Entry 1LYI (X-ray diffraction, 2.00 A resolution); this record covers chain A.

Chain A:
Name: T4 lysozyme
Organism: Enterobacteria phage T4
Reference sequence: P00720 (LYCV_BPT4); residue numbers follow UniProt; this construct covers 1-164
Sequence (164 residues; each row starts with the number of its first residue):
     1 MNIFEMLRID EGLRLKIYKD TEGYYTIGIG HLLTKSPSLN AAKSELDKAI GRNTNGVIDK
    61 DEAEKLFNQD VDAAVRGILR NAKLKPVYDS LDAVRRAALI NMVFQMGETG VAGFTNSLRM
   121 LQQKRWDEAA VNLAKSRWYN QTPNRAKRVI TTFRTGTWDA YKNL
Disordered / not traced: 163-164
Sequence notes: conflict T54 (Cys in P00720), D59 (Thr in P00720), A97 (Cys in P00720)
Curated features (UniProtKB/Swiss-Prot):
  - active site (Proton donor/acceptor): E11, D20
  - binding site (substrate): L32, F104, S117, N132
  - mutagenesis: E11 (E11A/F/H/M/N: Complete loss of enzymatic activity; E11N: Loss of 84% of enzymatic activity; E11Q: Complete loss of activity), D20 (D20A/N/S/T: Complete loss of enzymatic activity; D20C: Nearly no effet on specific enzymatic activity; D20E/Q: Loss of 99% of enzymatic activity), T26 (T26E: Complete loss of activity at neutral pH; covalently bound substrate; T26H: Facilitates transglycosylation more effectively than hydrolysis; covalently bound substrate), G30 (G30A: Almost complete loss of enzymatic activity; G30F: Almost complete loss of enzymatic activity. The enzyme is destabilized by 1.5 kcal/mol), S117 (S117F: 10-fold decrease in enzymatic activity; S117I: 500-fold decrease in enzymatic activity; S117V: 50-fold decrease in enzymatic activity), N132 (N132I: 5-fold decrease in enzymatic activity; N132M/F: 2-fold decrease in enzymatic activity)

In short:
UniProt lists active-site residues E11 and D20, 4 substrate-binding residues and 6 mutagenesis sites.
Chain A is T4 lysozyme (Enterobacteria phage T4); the structure, Dissection of helix capping in T4 lysozyme by
structural and thermodynamic analysis of six amino acid ..., was determined by X-ray diffraction (same
publication as 1LYE, 1LYF, 1LYG, 1LYH and 1LYJ).
